6H25 - chains E and F of the 12 polymer chains in the assembly; structure by electron microscopy, 3.80 A resolution.

== Chain E ==
Molecule: Exosome complex component RRP42
Organism: Homo sapiens
UniProt: Q15024 (EXOS7_HUMAN); residue numbers follow UniProt; this construct covers 1-291
Amino-acid sequence (295 residues; each row starts with the number of its first residue; numbers below 1 keep their minus sign (Gly-3 is residue -3)):
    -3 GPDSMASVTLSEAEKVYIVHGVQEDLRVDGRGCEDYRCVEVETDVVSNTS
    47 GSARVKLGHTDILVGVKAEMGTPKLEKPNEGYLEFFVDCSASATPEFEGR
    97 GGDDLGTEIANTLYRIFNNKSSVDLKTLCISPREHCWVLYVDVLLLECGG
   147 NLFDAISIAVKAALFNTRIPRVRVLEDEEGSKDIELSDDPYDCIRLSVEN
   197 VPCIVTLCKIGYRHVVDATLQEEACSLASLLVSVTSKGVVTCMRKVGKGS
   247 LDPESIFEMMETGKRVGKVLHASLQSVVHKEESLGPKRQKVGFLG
Unresolved in the structure: -3 to 3, 291
Construct notes: expression tag (-3 to 0)

== Chain F ==
Molecule: Exosome complex component MTR3
Organism: Homo sapiens
UniProt: Q5RKV6 (EXOS6_HUMAN); residues 1-272 here = UniProt positions 1-272
Amino-acid sequence (276 residues; numbered -3 to 272; the number before each row is that of its first residue; numbers below 1 keep their minus sign (Gly-3 is residue -3)):
    -3 GPDSMPGDHRRIRGPEESQPPQLYAADEEEAPGTRDPTRLRPVYARAGLL
    47 SQAKGSAYLEAGGTKVLCAVSGPRQAEGGERGGGPAGAGGEAPAALRGRL
    97 LCDFRRAPFAGRRRRAPPGGCEERELALALQEALEPAVRLGRYPRAQLEV
   147 SALLLEDGGSALAAALTAAALALADAGVEMYDLVVGCGLSLAPGPAPTWL
   197 LDPTRLEEERAAAGLTVALMPVLNQVAGLLGSGEGGLTESWAEAVRLGLE
   247 GCQRLYPVLQQSLVRAARRRGAAAQP
Unresolved in the structure: -3 to 3, 72-90, 267-272
Construct notes: expression tag (-3 to 0)

== Chain E / chain F interface ==
Pairs across the interface - 43 pairs, chain E then chain F:
  Leu71(E) - Leu19(F)  hydrophobic
  Glu72(E) - Leu19(F)
  Asn107(E) - Cys117(F)
  Asn107(E) - Glu121(F)
  Arg111(E) - Glu121(F)  salt bridge
  Arg111(E) - Leu226(F)
  Arg111(E) - Ser228(F)
  Asn114(E) - Gly229(F)
  Asn115(E) - Gly229(F)
  Asn115(E) - Glu230(F)
  Gly234(E) - Leu233(F)
  Val235(E) - Gly232(F)
  Val236(E) - Thr234(F)
  Val236(E) - Trp237(F)  hydrogen bond (backbone-side chain)
  Cys238(E) - Gly227(F)
  Cys238(E) - Ser228(F)
  Met239(E) - Leu225(F)
  Met239(E) - Leu226(F)
  Met239(E) - Gly227(F)  hydrogen bond (backbone-backbone)
  Met239(E) - Trp237(F)  hydrophobic
  Arg240(E) - Leu124(F)
  Arg240(E) - Leu225(F)
  Lys241(E) - Glu128(F)
  Lys241(E) - Val222(F)
  Lys241(E) - Ala223(F)  hydrogen bond (side chain-backbone)
  Lys241(E) - Gly224(F)
  Lys241(E) - Leu225(F)  hydrogen bond (backbone-backbone)
  Val242(E) - Glu128(F)
  Gly243(E) - Glu128(F)
  Lys244(E) - Glu131(F)
  Lys244(E) - Pro132(F)
  Gly245(E) - Pro132(F)
  Ser246(E) - Met216(F)
  Ser246(E) - Gln221(F)  hydrogen bond
  Ser246(E) - Val222(F)
  Leu247(E) - Gln221(F)
  Leu247(E) - Val222(F)  hydrogen bond (backbone-backbone)
  Asp248(E) - Gln221(F)  hydrogen bond
  Pro249(E) - Asn220(F)
  Phe253(E) - Ala238(F)  hydrophobic
  Phe253(E) - Arg242(F)
  Met256(E) - Thr234(F)
  Lys260(E) - Thr234(F)
Other interface residues (no listed pair), chain E (28 interface residues in all): Thr103, Glu104, Thr237, Ile252
Other interface residues (no listed pair), chain F (28 interface residues in all): Arg120, Val241, Leu245

== Overview ==
The chain E/chain F interface involves 28 residues from each chain, with 7 hydrogen bonds and 1 salt bridge.
Among the polar pairs are Arg111(E)-Glu121(F), Val236(E)-Trp237(F) and Lys241(E)-Ala223(F).
Chain E is Exosome complex component RRP42 and chain F is Exosome complex component MTR3, both from Homo
sapiens; the structure, Human nuclear RNA exosome EXO-10-MPP6 complex, was determined by electron microscopy.
